PDB entry 8U8V | electron microscopy, 2.74 A resolution | chains A and B of the 6 polymer chains in the assembly

== Chain A (and B) ==
Molecule: Transcription elongation factor, mitochondrial
Organism: Homo sapiens
Notes: chain B of this document is another copy of the same molecule, construct and numbering; everything in this record applies to it too
UniProtKB: Q96QE5 (TEFM_HUMAN); numbering as in UniProt (aligned over 146-360)
Amino-acid sequence (232 residues; each row starts with the number of its first residue):
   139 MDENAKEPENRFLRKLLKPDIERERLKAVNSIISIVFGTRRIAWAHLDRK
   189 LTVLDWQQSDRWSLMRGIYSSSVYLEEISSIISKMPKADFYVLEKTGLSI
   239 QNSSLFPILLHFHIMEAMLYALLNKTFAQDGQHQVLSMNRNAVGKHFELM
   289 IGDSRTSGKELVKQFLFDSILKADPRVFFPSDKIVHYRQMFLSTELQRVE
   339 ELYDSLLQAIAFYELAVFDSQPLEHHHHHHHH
Not modelled in the structure: 139-148, 306-312, 358-370 (chain B: 139-148, 306-312, 356-370)
Differences from the reference sequence: initiating methionine (139); expression tag (140-145, 361-370)
Curated features (UniProtKB/Swiss-Prot):
  - natural variant: Pro157 (P157A: In COXPD58), Ile159 (I159K: In COXPD58), Glu162 to Arg163 (deletion: In COXPD58), Lys188 (K188R: In COXPD58; uncertain significance)

== Interface between chain A and chain B ==
Residue-residue contacts (21; chain A residue first):
  Ser209(A) - Tyr258(B)
  Leu213(A) - Tyr258(B)
  Leu213(A) - Phe265(B)  hydrophobic
  Glu214(A) - His271(B)  salt bridge
  Ile238(A) - Leu248(B)  hydrophobic
  Ser241(A) - Phe244(B)
  Phe244(A) - Phe244(B)  hydrophobic
  Leu248(A) - Leu248(B)  hydrophobic
  His251(A) - Leu248(B)
  Ile252(A) - His251(B)
  Glu254(A) - Ser209(B)
  Ala255(A) - Met256(B)
  Tyr258(A) - Ser209(B)
  Tyr258(A) - Ser210(B)
  Tyr258(A) - Leu213(B)
  Ala259(A) - Met256(B)  hydrophobic
  Ala259(A) - Ala259(B)  hydrophobic
  Ala259(A) - Leu260(B)
  Leu260(A) - Ala259(B)  hydrophobic
  Phe265(A) - Leu213(B)  hydrophobic
  Phe265(A) - Glu214(B)
Other interface residues (no listed pair), chain A (22 interface residues in all): Tyr207, Ser210, Ser217, Met256, Asn262, Ala266, His271
Other interface residues (no listed pair), chain B (20 interface residues in all): Pro157, Ser217, Ile238, Leu247, Ile252, Glu254, Ala255

== Overview ==
22 residues of chain A face 20 of chain B across their interface; the contacts include 1 salt bridge. Its one
salt-bridged contact is Glu214(A)-His271(B).
Both chains are Transcription elongation factor, mitochondrial (Homo sapiens). Entry 8U8V (Cryo-EM structure
of Substrate ATP Bound in the Insertion Site (IS) of Human Mitochondrial Transcription Elongation ...) was
determined by electron microscopy together with 8U8U, 9BDC and 9BDD from the same study.
